6FKF - chains b and a of the 26 polymer chains in the assembly; structure by electron microscopy, 3.15 A resolution.

[Chain b]
Molecule: ATP synthase subunit b, chloroplastic
Organism: Spinacia oleracea
UniProtKB: P06453 (ATPF_SPIOL); residue numbers follow UniProt; this construct covers 1-184
Sequence (184 residues; each row starts with the number of its first residue):
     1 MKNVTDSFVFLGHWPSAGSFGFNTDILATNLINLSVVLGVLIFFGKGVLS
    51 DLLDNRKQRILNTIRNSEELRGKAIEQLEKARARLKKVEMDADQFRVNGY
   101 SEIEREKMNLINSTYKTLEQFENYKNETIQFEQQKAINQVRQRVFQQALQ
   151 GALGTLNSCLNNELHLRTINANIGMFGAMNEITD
Disordered / not traced: 1-22, 183-184

[Chain a]
Molecule: ATP synthase subunit a, chloroplastic
Organism: Spinacia oleracea
UniProtKB: P06451 (ATPI_SPIOL); residue numbers follow UniProt; this construct covers 1-247
Sequence (247 residues; numbered 1 to 247; the number before each row is that of its first residue):
     1 MNVLSYSINPLKGLYAISGVEVGQHFYWQIGGFQIHGQVLITSWVVIAIL
    51 LGSAAIAVRSPQTIPTGGQNFFEYVLEFIRDVSKTQIGEEYRPWVPFIGT
   101 MFLFIFVSNWSGALLPWKIIQLPHGELAAPTNDINTTVALALLTSVAYFY
   151 AGLTKKGLGYFGKYIQPTPILLPINILEDFTKPLSLSFRLFGNILADELV
   201 VVVLVSLVPLVVPIPVMFLGLFTSGIQALIFATLAAAYIGESLEGHH
Disordered / not traced: 1-21, 245-247
Reported in the primary citation:
  - contacts within the chain: L186-L234, L190-F231, N193-Q227 (hydrogen bond)

[Chain b / chain a interface]
Contacting residue pairs (34):
  N23(b) - Q121(a)  hydrogen bond (backbone-backbone)
  T24(b) - I119(a)
  D25(b) - K118(a)
  D25(b) - I119(a)  hydrogen bond (backbone-backbone)
  D25(b) - Q121(a)
  T29(b) - V205(a)
  T29(b) - L210(a)
  N30(b) - K118(a)
  N30(b) - V205(a)
  N30(b) - L210(a)
  L31(b) - P116(a)  hydrophobic
  N33(b) - L210(a)  hydrogen bond (side chain-backbone)
  N33(b) - P213(a)
  N33(b) - I214(a)
  N33(b) - M217(a)
  L34(b) - A113(a)
  L34(b) - L114(a)
  L34(b) - L115(a)
  L34(b) - P116(a)  hydrophobic
  V36(b) - I214(a)  hydrophobic
  V37(b) - I214(a)  hydrophobic
  L38(b) - L114(a)  hydrophobic
  L41(b) - W110(a)  hydrophobic
  L41(b) - L114(a)  hydrophobic
  L41(b) - L221(a)  hydrophobic
  L49(b) - F71(a)  hydrophobic
  L53(b) - N70(a)
  L53(b) - F71(a)
  L53(b) - Y74(a)  hydrophobic
  R56(b) - N70(a)
  R56(b) - E73(a)  salt bridge
  R56(b) - E77(a)  salt bridge
  K57(b) - P65(a)
  I64(b) - I64(a)  hydrophobic
Also at the interface, not in a pair above, chain b (20 interface residues in all): I26, I32, I60
Also at the interface, not in a pair above, chain a (23 interface residues in all): I120, V211

[In short]
20 residues of chain b and 23 residues of chain a are in contact, with 3 hydrogen bonds and 2 salt bridges.
Polar contacts include R56(b)-E73(a), R56(b)-E77(a) and N33(b)-L210(a). From the paper: contacts within the
chain involving L186(a), L234(a) and L190(a) among others.
Chain b is ATP synthase subunit b, chloroplastic and chain a is ATP synthase subunit a, chloroplastic, both
from Spinacia oleracea; the structure, Chloroplast F1Fo conformation 1, was determined by electron microscopy,
deposited together with 6FKH and 6FKI.
